PDB entry 2WSF | X-ray diffraction, 3.48 A resolution | chains D and L of the 18 polymer chains in the assembly

Chain D:
Protein: Photosystem I reaction center subunit II, chloroplastic
From: Spinacia oleracea
UniProt: P12353 (PSAD_SPIOL); residues -55 to 156 here correspond to UniProt positions 1-212 (UniProt number = residue number + 56)
Chain sequence (212 residues; row label = number of the first residue in the row; numbers below 1 keep their minus sign (Met-55 is residue -55)):
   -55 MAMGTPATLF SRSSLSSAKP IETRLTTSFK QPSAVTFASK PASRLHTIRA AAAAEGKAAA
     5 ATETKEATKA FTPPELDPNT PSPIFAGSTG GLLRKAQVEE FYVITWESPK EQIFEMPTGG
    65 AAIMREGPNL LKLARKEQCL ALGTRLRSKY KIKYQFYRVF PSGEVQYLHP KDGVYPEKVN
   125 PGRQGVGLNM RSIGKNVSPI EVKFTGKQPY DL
Disordered / not traced: -55 to 18
Sequence notes: conflict Gly-52 (Ala4 in P12353), Pro-50 (Gln6 in P12353), Arg-44 (Pro12 in P12353), Glu-34 (Asp22 in P12353), Leu-11 (His45 in P12353), Thr-9 (Ser47 in P12353), Thr12 (Pro68 in P12353), Ala14 (Gly70 in P12353)
UniProt features mapped onto this chain:
  - region: Arg89 to Lys97 (Ferredoxin and ferredoxin-oxidoreductase binding)

Chain L:
Protein: Photosystem I reaction center subunit XI, chloroplastic
From: Spinacia oleracea
UniProt: Q41385 (PSAL_SPIOL); residues -47 to 168 here correspond to UniProt positions 1-216 (UniProt number = residue number + 48)
Chain sequence (216 residues; each row starts with the number of its first residue; numbers below 1 keep their minus sign (Met-47 is residue -47)):
   -47 MAATTSPMAS QLKSGFTTKA LVVPKGISGP ALRGFPSPRR HTSFTVRAIK TEKPTYQVIQ
    13 PLNGDPFIGG LETPVTSSPL IAWYLSNLPA YRTAVNPLLR GVEVGLAHGF LLVGPFVKAG
    73 PLRNTEYAGA AGSLAAAGLV VILSMCLTMY GIASFKEGEP SIAPALTLTG RKKQPDQLQS
   133 ADGWAKFTGG FFFGGVSGVT WACFLMYVLD LPYYFK
Disordered / not traced: -47 to 4, 167-168
Metal / ion sites: chlorophyll a Mg near Glu55 (its only coordinating residue here)
Small-molecule neighbours:
  - beta-carotene (BCR): Leu95, Cys98, Leu99, Met101, Tyr102, Trp136, Phe143
  - chlorophyll a (CLA), molecule 1: Gly22, Leu23, Thr25, Pro26, Val27, Thr28, Ile33, Tyr36, Leu37
  - chlorophyll a (CLA), molecule 2: Leu23, Thr25, Pro26
  - chlorophyll a (CLA), molecule 3: Val27, Leu32, Ile33, Tyr36
  - chlorophyll a (CLA), molecule 4: Tyr36, Asn39, Glu55, Leu58, Ala59, Trp153
  - chlorophyll a (CLA), molecule 5: Tyr36, Leu40, Glu55, Val56, Ala59, His60, Leu63
  - chlorophyll a (CLA), molecule 6: His60, Leu63, Leu64, Leu91, Leu95
  - chlorophyll a (CLA), molecule 7: Phe62, Leu63, Gly66, Pro67, Lys70, Leu157, Tyr159, Leu161
  - chlorophyll a (CLA), molecule 8: Leu64, Pro67, Phe68, Ala71, Gly72, Pro73, Leu74, Leu91
  - chlorophyll a (CLA), molecule 9: Pro73, Leu86, Ala87
  - chlorophyll a (CLA), molecule 10: Leu91, Ile94, Tyr102, Ala105
  - chlorophyll a (CLA), molecule 11: Ile94, Met97, Cys98

Chain D / chain L interface:
Contacting residue pairs (22; chain D residue first):
  Glu19(D) - Gly16(L)
  Glu19(D) - Asp17(L)
  Leu20(D) - Gln12(L)
  Pro27(D) - Phe19(L)
  Phe29(D) - Pro18(L)
  Phe29(D) - Phe19(L)  hydrophobic
  Ala30(D) - Pro13(L)
  Ala30(D) - Pro18(L)
  Gly31(D) - Pro13(L)
  Gly31(D) - Leu23(L)
  Ser32(D) - Gly21(L)  hydrogen bond (backbone-backbone)
  Ser32(D) - Leu23(L)
  Thr33(D) - Gly21(L)
  Thr33(D) - Leu23(L)
  Gly35(D) - Ile20(L)
  Leu36(D) - Phe19(L)
  Leu36(D) - Ile20(L)
  Arg38(D) - Asp128(L)  salt bridge
  Gln41(D) - Lys125(L)
  Met60(D) - Phe19(L)  hydrophobic
  Leu75(D) - Phe19(L)  hydrophobic
  Lys76(D) - Asp17(L)  salt bridge
Other interface residues (no listed pair), chain D (16 interface residues in all): Val42
Other interface residues (no listed pair), chain L (13 interface residues in all): Asn15, Gly22

Summary:
16 residues of chain D and 13 residues of chain L are in contact, with 1 hydrogen bond and 2 salt bridges.
Polar pairs include Arg38(D)-Asp128(L), Lys76(D)-Asp17(L) and Ser32(D)-Gly21(L). Chain L binds 11 copies of
chlorophyll a and beta-carotene.
Here chain D is Photosystem I reaction center subunit II, chloroplastic and chain L is Photosystem I reaction
center subunit XI, chloroplastic, both from Spinacia oleracea. Entry 2WSF (Improved Model of Plant Photosystem
I) was determined by X-ray diffraction, deposited together with 3LW5, 2WSC and 2WSE.
